Entry 9GEL (electron microscopy, 4.86 A resolution (low resolution: residue-level contacts below are approximate; hydrogen-bond / salt-bridge calls are withheld)); this record covers chains L and M of the 8 polymer chains in the assembly.

Chain L:
Molecule: Hexasomal DNA Strand 2
Sequence (152 nucleotides; numbered -81 to 70; the number before each row is that of its first residue; numbers below 1 keep their minus sign (DT-81 is residue -81)):
   -81 TGCCGAGGCC GCTCAATTGG TCGTAGACAG CTCTAGCACC GCTTAAACGC ACGTACGCGC
   -21 TGTCCCCCGC GTTTTAACCG CCAAGGGGAT TACTCCCTAG TCTCCAGGCA CGTGTCAGAT
    39 ATATACATCC TGTGCATGTA CTCGGGATAT TG
Not modelled in the structure: -81 to -73, 41-70

Chain M:
Molecule: Histone H3.1
From: Homo sapiens
Reference sequence: P68431 (H31_HUMAN); residues 0-135 here correspond to UniProt positions 1-136 (UniProt number = residue number + 1)
Sequence (136 residues; numbered 0 to 135; the number before each row is that of its first residue; numbering starts at 0):
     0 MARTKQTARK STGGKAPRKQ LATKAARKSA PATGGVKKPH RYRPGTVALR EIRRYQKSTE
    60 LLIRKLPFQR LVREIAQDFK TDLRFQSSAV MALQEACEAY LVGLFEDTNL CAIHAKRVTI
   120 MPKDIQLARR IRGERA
Not modelled in the structure: 0-42, 134-135
UniProt features mapped onto this chain:
  - modified residue: Arg2 (Asymmetric dimethylarginine), Thr3 (Phosphothreonine), Lys4 (Allysine), Gln5 (5-glutamyl dopamine), Thr6 (Phosphothreonine), Arg8 (Citrulline), Lys9 (N6,N6,N6-trimethyllysine), Ser10 (ADP-ribosylserine), Thr11 (Phosphothreonine), Lys14 (N6-(2-hydroxyisobutyryl)lysine), Arg17 (Asymmetric dimethylarginine), Lys18 (N6-(2-hydroxyisobutyryl)lysine), Lys23 (N6-(2-hydroxyisobutyryl)lysine), Arg26 (Citrulline), Lys27 (N6,N6,N6-trimethyllysine), Ser28 (ADP-ribosylserine), Lys36 (N6,N6,N6-trimethyllysine), Lys37 (N6-methyllysine), Tyr41 (Phosphotyrosine), Lys56 (N6,N6,N6-trimethyllysine) and 8 more in UniProt
  - lipidation: Lys18 (N6-decanoyllysine)

Interface between chain L and chain M:
Pairs across the interface (16):
  DT-65(L) - Arg49(M)
  DT-64(L) - Lys56(M)
  DG-2(L) - Lys115(M)
  DT8(L) - Gly44(M)
  DT8(L) - Thr45(M)
  DT9(L) - Gly44(M)
  DT9(L) - Thr45(M)
  DT9(L) - Val46(M)
  DT9(L) - Ala47(M)
  DA17(L) - Arg63(M)
  DA17(L) - Pro66(M)
  DA17(L) - Arg69(M)
  DG18(L) - Arg63(M)
  DG18(L) - Lys64(M)
  DG18(L) - Leu65(M)
  DG18(L) - Pro66(M)
Other interface residues (no listed pair), chain L (8 interface residues in all): DA-66
Other interface residues (no listed pair), chain M (13 interface residues in all): Glu50

Overview:
8 residues of chain L face 13 of chain M across their interface.
Chain L is Hexasomal DNA Strand 2 and chain M is Histone H3.1 (Homo sapiens); the structure, CryoEM structure
of the human INO80-Hexasome complex, was determined by electron microscopy.
